7AH9 - chains 5F and 7G of the 153 polymer chains in the assembly; structure by electron microscopy, 3.30 A resolution.

[Chain 5F]
Molecule: Type 3 secretion system secretin
Organism: Salmonella enterica subsp. enterica serovar Typhimurium str. LT2
Reference sequence: P35672 (SCTC_SALTY); residues 1-562 here = UniProt positions 1-562
Sequence (562 residues; each row starts with the number of its first residue):
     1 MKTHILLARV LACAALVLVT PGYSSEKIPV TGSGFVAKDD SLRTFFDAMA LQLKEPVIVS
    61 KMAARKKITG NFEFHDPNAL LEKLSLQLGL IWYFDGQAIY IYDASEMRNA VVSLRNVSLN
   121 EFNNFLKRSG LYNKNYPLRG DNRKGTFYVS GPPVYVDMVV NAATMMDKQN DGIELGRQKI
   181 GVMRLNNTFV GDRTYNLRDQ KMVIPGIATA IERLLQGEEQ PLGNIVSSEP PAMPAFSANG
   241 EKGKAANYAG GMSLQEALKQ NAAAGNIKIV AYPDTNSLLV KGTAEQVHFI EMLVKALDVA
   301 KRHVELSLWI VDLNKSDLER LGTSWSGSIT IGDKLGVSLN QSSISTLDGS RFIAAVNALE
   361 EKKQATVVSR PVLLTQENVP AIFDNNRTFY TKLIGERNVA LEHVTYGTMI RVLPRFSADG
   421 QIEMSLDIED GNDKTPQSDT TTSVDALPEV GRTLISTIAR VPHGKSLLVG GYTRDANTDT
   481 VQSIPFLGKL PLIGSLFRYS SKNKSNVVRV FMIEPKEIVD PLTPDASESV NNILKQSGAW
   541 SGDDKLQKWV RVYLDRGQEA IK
Not modelled in the structure: 1-25, 228-253, 558-562

[Chain 7G]
Molecule: Protein PrgH
Organism: Salmonella enterica subsp. enterica serovar Typhimurium str. LT2
Reference sequence: P41783 (PRGH_SALTY); residue numbers follow UniProt; this construct covers 1-392
Sequence (392 residues; row label = number of the first residue in the row):
     1 METSKEKTIT SPGPYIVRLL NSSLNGCEFP LLTGRTLFVV GQSDALTASG QLPDIPADSF
    61 FIPLDHGGVN FEIQVDTDAT EIILHELKEG NSESRSVQLN TPIQVGELLI LIRPESEPWV
   121 PEQPEKLETS AKKNEPRFKN GIVAALAGFF ILGIGTVGTL WILNSPQRQA AELDSLLGQE
   181 KERFQVLPGR DKMLYVAAQN ERDTLWARQV LARGDYDKNA RVINENEENK RISIWLDTYY
   241 PQLAYYRIHF DEPRKPVFWL SRQRNTMSKK ELEVLSQKLR ALMPYADSVN ITLMDDVTAA
   301 GQAEAGLKQQ ALPYSRRNHK GGVTFVIQGA LDDVEILRAR QFVDSYYRTW GGRYVQFAIE
   361 LKDDWLKGRS FQYGAEGYIK MSPGHWYFPS PL
Not modelled in the structure: 1-170, 391-392

[Chain 5F / chain 7G interface]
Contacting residue pairs (26; chain 5F residue first):
  Lys27(5F) - Trp365(7G)
  Lys27(5F) - Leu366(7G)
  Lys27(5F) - Tyr387(7G)
  Ile28(5F) - Gln372(7G)
  Ile28(5F) - Ile379(7G)  hydrophobic
  Val30(5F) - Tyr373(7G)
  Thr31(5F) - Tyr373(7G)
  Gly32(5F) - Tyr373(7G)
  Gly32(5F) - Gly374(7G)
  Ser33(5F) - Tyr373(7G)  hydrogen bond (backbone-side chain)
  Ser33(5F) - Gly374(7G)
  Gly34(5F) - Gln372(7G)  hydrogen bond (backbone-side chain)
  Gly34(5F) - Tyr373(7G)  hydrogen bond (backbone-backbone)
  Phe35(5F) - Phe371(7G)
  Phe35(5F) - Tyr373(7G)
  Val36(5F) - Ser370(7G)
  Val36(5F) - Phe371(7G)  hydrogen bond (backbone-backbone)
  Val36(5F) - Tyr373(7G)  hydrophobic
  Ala37(5F) - Ser370(7G)
  Lys38(5F) - Leu366(7G)
  Lys38(5F) - Arg369(7G)  hydrogen bond (side chain-backbone)
  Lys38(5F) - Ser370(7G)
  Asp40(5F) - Ser370(7G)  hydrogen bond
  Thr44(5F) - Lys380(7G)
  Leu51(5F) - Glu376(7G)
  Asn71(5F) - Tyr373(7G)
Interface residues without a listed pair, chain 5F (18 interface residues in all): Glu26, Pro29, Ala48
Interface residues without a listed pair, chain 7G (17 interface residues in all): Gln328, Gly368, Gly377, Tyr378, Pro389

[Summary]
18 residues of chain 5F face 17 of chain 7G across their interface; the contacts include 6 hydrogen bonds.
Polar contacts include Ser33(5F)-Tyr373(7G), Gly34(5F)-Gln372(7G) and Lys38(5F)-Arg369(7G).
Here chain 5F is Type 3 secretion system secretin and chain 7G is Protein PrgH, both from Salmonella enterica
subsp. enterica serovar Typhimurium str. LT2. Entry 7AH9 (Substrate-engaged type 3 secretion system needle
complex from Salmonella enterica typhimurium - SpaR state 1) was determined by electron microscopy (same
publication as 7AGX and 7AHI).
